Entry 1RF3 (X-ray diffraction, 3.50 A resolution); this record covers chains A and B.

Chain A:
Name: TNF receptor associated factor 3
Source organism: Homo sapiens
Notes: fragment: Recognition motif (residues 377-568)
UniProt: Q13114 (TRAF3_HUMAN); residues 313-504 here correspond to UniProt positions 377-568 (UniProt number = residue number + 64)
Sequence (200 residues; numbered 313 to 512; the number before each row is that of its first residue):
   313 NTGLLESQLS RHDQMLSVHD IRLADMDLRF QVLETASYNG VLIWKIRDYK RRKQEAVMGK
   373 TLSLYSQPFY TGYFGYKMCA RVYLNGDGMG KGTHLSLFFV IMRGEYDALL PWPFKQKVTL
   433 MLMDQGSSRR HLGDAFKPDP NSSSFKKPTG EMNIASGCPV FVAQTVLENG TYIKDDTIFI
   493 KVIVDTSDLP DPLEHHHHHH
Unresolved in the structure: 505-512
Sequence notes: expression tag (505-512)

Chain B:
Name: 24-residue peptide from Lymphotoxin-B Receptor
Notes: fragment: Recognition motif (residues 385-408)
UniProt: P36941 (TNR3_HUMAN); residues 385-408 here = UniProt positions 385-408
Sequence (24 residues; numbered 385 to 408; the number before each row is that of its first residue):
   385 PYPIPEEGDP GPPGLSTPHQ EDGK

Chain A / chain B interface:
Contacting residue pairs (35):
  R393(A) - E391(B)  salt bridge
  R393(A) - D393(B)  salt bridge
  Y395(A) - E391(B)
  Y395(A) - D393(B)  hydrogen bond
  D399(A) - G392(B)  hydrogen bond (side chain-backbone)
  G400(A) - G392(B)
  M401(A) - H403(B)  hydrogen bond
  M401(A) - Q404(B)
  K403(A) - P394(B)
  F410(A) - E390(B)
  F410(A) - E391(B)
  F410(A) - G392(B)
  D446(A) - P387(B)
  A447(A) - P387(B)
  F448(A) - P387(B)  hydrophobic
  F448(A) - I388(B)
  K449(A) - I388(B)
  D451(A) - I388(B)
  S456(A) - E390(B)  hydrogen bond
  F457(A) - I388(B)  hydrophobic
  I466(A) - E390(B)
  I466(A) - E391(B)
  A467(A) - E390(B)
  A467(A) - E391(B)  hydrogen bond (backbone-backbone)
  S468(A) - I388(B)
  S468(A) - E390(B)
  G469(A) - P389(B)
  G469(A) - E390(B)  hydrogen bond (backbone-backbone)
  C470(A) - P389(B)
  P471(A) - P389(B)
  P471(A) - E390(B)
  P471(A) - Q404(B)
  V472(A) - Q404(B)
  V472(A) - D406(B)
  V472(A) - G407(B)
Also at the interface, not in a pair above, chain A (22 interface residues in all): S455

In short:
22 residues of chain A face 12 of chain B across their interface, with 6 hydrogen bonds and 2 salt bridges.
Polar pairs include R393(A)-E391(B), R393(A)-D393(B) and Y395(A)-D393(B).
Chain A is TNF receptor associated factor 3 (Homo sapiens) and chain B is a 24-residue peptide from
Lymphotoxin-B Receptor; the structure, Structurally Distinct Recognition Motifs in Lymphotoxin-B Receptor and
CD40 for TRAF-mediated Signaling, was determined by X-ray diffraction.
